PDB entry 1WHT | X-ray diffraction, 2.00 A resolution | chains A and B

== Chain A ==
Name: Serine carboxypeptidase II
Source organism: Triticum aestivum
Notes: EC 3.4.16.1
UniProtKB: P08819 (CBP2_WHEAT); the construct lacks a stretch of the UniProt sequence and is renumbered around it, so the offset changes along the chain: -5 to 11 = UniProt 5-21; 14-23 = UniProt 22-31; 24-58 = UniProt 33-67; 59-76 = UniProt 69-86; 3 more segments
Amino-acid sequence (256 residues; row label = number of the first residue in the row; note: 4 numbers in that range are skipped by the numbering (no residue carries them; nothing is unmodelled there); a row labelled like 112A-112C holds insertion residues (112A, then the next letters in order); numbers below 1 keep their minus sign (Gly-5 is residue -5)):
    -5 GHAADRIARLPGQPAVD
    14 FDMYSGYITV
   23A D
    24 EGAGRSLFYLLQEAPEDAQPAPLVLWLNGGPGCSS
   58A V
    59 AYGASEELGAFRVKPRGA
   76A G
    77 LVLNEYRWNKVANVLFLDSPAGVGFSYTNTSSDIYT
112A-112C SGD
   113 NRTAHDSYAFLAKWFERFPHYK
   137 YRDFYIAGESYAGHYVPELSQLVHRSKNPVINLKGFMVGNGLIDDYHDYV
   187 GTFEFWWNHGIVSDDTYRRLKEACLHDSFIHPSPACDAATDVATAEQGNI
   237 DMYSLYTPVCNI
Disulfides: Cys210-Cys222
Covalent attachments: glycan linked to Asn105; N-acetylglucosamine (NAG) linked to Asn113
Residues lining bound ligands: L-benzylsuccinic acid (BZS): Asn51, Gly52, Gly53, Cys56, Tyr60, Glu145, Ser146, Tyr147, Tyr239
Swiss-Prot annotation at these positions:
  - active site: Ser146
  - binding site (substrate): Asn51 to Gly53, Glu145 to Tyr147
  - glycosylation (N-linked (GlcNAc...) asparagine): Asn105, Asn113, Asn247

== Chain B ==
Name: Serine carboxypeptidase II
Source organism: Triticum aestivum
Notes: EC 3.4.16.1
UniProtKB: P08819 (CBP2_WHEAT); the construct lacks a stretch of the UniProt sequence and is renumbered around it, so the offset changes along the chain: 264-268 = UniProt 266-270; 271-303 = UniProt 271-303; 304-308 = UniProt 306-310; 309-324 = UniProt 314-329; 3 more segments
Amino-acid sequence (153 residues; row label = number of the first residue in the row; note: 13 numbers in that range are skipped by the numbering (no residue carries them; nothing is unmodelled there); a row labelled like 303A-303B holds insertion residues (303A, then the next letters in order)):
   264 SYDPC
   271 TERYSTAYYNRRDVQMALHANVTGAMNYTWATC
303A-303B SD
   304 TINTH
308A-308C WHD
   309 APRSMLPIYRELIAAG
   328 LRIWVFSGDTDAVVPLTATRYSIGAL
   362 GLPTTTSWYPWYDD
  375A Q
   376 EVGGWSQVYKGLTLVSVRGAGHEVPLHRPRQALVLFQYFLQGKPMPGQ
Covalent attachments: N-acetylglucosamine (NAG) linked to Asn291
Residues lining bound ligands: L-benzylsuccinic acid (BZS): Glu272, His397, Glu398

== How chain A and chain B interact ==
Inter-chain disulfides: Cys56(A)-Cys303(B), Cys246(A)-Cys268(B)
Pairs across the interface - 206 pairs, chain A then chain B:
  Ala-2(A) - His289(B)
  Asp-1(A) - His289(B)  hydrogen bond (backbone-side chain)
  Arg0(A) - His289(B)  hydrogen bond (backbone-side chain)
  Ile1(A) - Ala287(B)
  Arg3(A) - Ala287(B)
  Leu4(A) - Tyr278(B)
  Leu4(A) - Ala287(B)  hydrophobic
  Leu4(A) - Leu288(B)  hydrophobic
  Pro5(A) - Tyr278(B)  hydrogen bond (backbone-side chain)
  Pro5(A) - Arg281(B)
  Pro5(A) - Asp283(B)
  Pro5(A) - Val284(B)  hydrophobic
  Pro5(A) - Ala287(B)
  Ser18(A) - Leu288(B)  hydrogen bond (side chain-backbone)
  Ser18(A) - His289(B)  hydrogen bond (backbone-side chain)
  Tyr20(A) - His289(B)
  Tyr20(A) - Ala290(B)
  Tyr20(A) - Asn291(B)  hydrogen bond (side chain-backbone)
  Tyr20(A) - Met296(B)
  Phe31(A) - Leu288(B)
  Phe31(A) - Ala290(B)  hydrophobic
  Gly53(A) - Asn306(B)
  Pro54(A) - Asn306(B)  hydrogen bond (backbone-side chain)
  Pro54(A) - Trp308A(B)  hydrophobic
  Gly55(A) - Cys303(B)
  Gly55(A) - Ser303A(B)  hydrogen bond (backbone-backbone)
  Gly55(A) - Ile305(B)
  Cys56(A) - Thr302(B)
  Cys56(A) - Cys303(B)  disulfide
  Ser57(A) - Thr302(B)  hydrogen bond (backbone-backbone)
  Ala59(A) - Trp300(B)  hydrophobic
  Ala59(A) - Thr302(B)
  Tyr60(A) - Glu272(B)  hydrogen bond
  Tyr60(A) - Thr302(B)
  Tyr60(A) - Cys303(B)  hydrophobic
  Tyr60(A) - Glu398(B)
  Ser63(A) - Tyr279(B)  hydrogen bond
  Glu64(A) - Thr271(B)  hydrogen bond
  Glu64(A) - Glu272(B)  hydrogen bond (side chain-backbone)
  Glu64(A) - Glu398(B)
  Glu64(A) - Leu401(B)
  Glu65(A) - Glu398(B)
  Glu65(A) - Pro400(B)
  Leu66(A) - Pro400(B)
  Arg70(A) - Pro400(B)  hydrogen bond (side chain-backbone)
  Arg70(A) - Leu401(B)
  Val71(A) - Tyr274(B)
  Val71(A) - Tyr278(B)  hydrophobic
  Lys72(A) - Tyr274(B)
  Pro73(A) - Tyr274(B)  hydrophobic
  Arg74(A) - Tyr274(B)
  Arg74(A) - Ala277(B)
  Gly75(A) - Tyr274(B)
  Gly75(A) - Ala277(B)
  Gly75(A) - Tyr278(B)
  Gly75(A) - Arg281(B)  hydrogen bond (backbone-side chain)
  Ala76(A) - Arg281(B)  hydrogen bond (backbone-side chain)
  Leu77(A) - Tyr278(B)
  Tyr82(A) - Pro404(B)
  Tyr82(A) - Arg405(B)
  Tyr82(A) - Leu408(B)
  Trp84(A) - Pro400(B)  hydrophobic
  Trp84(A) - Ala407(B)
  Trp84(A) - Leu408(B)
  Trp84(A) - Phe411(B)  hydrophobic
  Val87(A) - Phe411(B)  hydrophobic
  Val87(A) - Gln412(B)
  Val87(A) - Leu415(B)  hydrophobic
  Ala88(A) - Phe411(B)  hydrophobic
  Ala97(A) - Ile305(B)
  Gly98(A) - Ser303A(B)
  Gly98(A) - Ile305(B)
  Val99(A) - Ile305(B)  hydrophobic
  Gly100(A) - Met296(B)
  Gly100(A) - Trp300(B)
  Phe101(A) - Tyr279(B)
  Phe101(A) - Gln285(B)
  Phe101(A) - Leu288(B)  hydrophobic
  Phe101(A) - Ala290(B)  hydrophobic
  Phe101(A) - Met296(B)
  Phe101(A) - Trp300(B)
  Ser102(A) - Met296(B)
  Ser102(A) - Tyr298(B)
  Ile110(A) - Thr304(B)
  Ile110(A) - Ile305(B)
  Tyr111(A) - Thr304(B)
  Tyr111(A) - His308(B)
  Tyr111(A) - His308B(B)  hydrogen bond (backbone-side chain)
  Thr112(A) - His308B(B)
  Ser112A(A) - His308(B)
  Ser112A(A) - Trp308A(B)
  Ser112A(A) - His308B(B)  hydrogen bond (backbone-backbone)
  Gly112B(A) - Trp308A(B)
  Gly112B(A) - Asp308C(B)
  Asp112C(A) - Trp308A(B)  hydrogen bond
  Asp112C(A) - Asp308C(B)  hydrogen bond (backbone-backbone)
  Asp112C(A) - Ala309(B)
  Asp112C(A) - Pro310(B)
  Asn113(A) - Asp308C(B)  hydrogen bond (backbone-side chain)
  Thr115(A) - Trp308A(B)
  Tyr141(A) - Arg329(B)  hydrogen bond
  Tyr141(A) - Phe414(B)  hydrophobic
  Tyr141(A) - Leu415(B)
  Glu145(A) - His397(B)
  Glu145(A) - Glu398(B)
  Ser146(A) - Val341(B)
  Ser146(A) - His397(B)  hydrogen bond
  Tyr147(A) - Trp308A(B)
  Tyr147(A) - Ala309(B)
  Gly149(A) - Met313(B)
  His150(A) - Pro310(B)
  His150(A) - Met313(B)
  Tyr151(A) - Trp308A(B)
  Pro153(A) - Ile316(B)
  Glu154(A) - Pro310(B)
  Glu154(A) - Met313(B)
  Ser156(A) - Leu320(B)
  Gln157(A) - Ile316(B)
  Gln157(A) - Glu319(B)  hydrogen bond
  His160(A) - Leu320(B)
  His160(A) - Ala323(B)
  Arg161(A) - Glu319(B)  salt bridge
  Leu169(A) - Leu328(B)  hydrophobic
  Lys170(A) - Leu328(B)
  Lys170(A) - Arg329(B)  hydrogen bond (backbone-backbone)
  Gly171(A) - Arg329(B)
  Phe172(A) - Tyr317(B)  hydrophobic
  Phe172(A) - Leu320(B)  hydrophobic
  Phe172(A) - Arg329(B)  hydrogen bond (backbone-backbone)
  Phe172(A) - Ile330(B)
  Phe172(A) - Trp331(B)  hydrogen bond (backbone-backbone)
  Phe172(A) - Phe414(B)
  Met173(A) - Trp331(B)
  Met173(A) - Phe333(B)  hydrophobic
  Met173(A) - Phe414(B)  hydrophobic
  Val174(A) - Tyr317(B)
  Val174(A) - Trp331(B)  hydrogen bond (backbone-backbone)
  Val174(A) - Val332(B)
  Val174(A) - Phe333(B)  hydrogen bond (backbone-backbone)
  Gly175(A) - Phe333(B)
  Asn176(A) - Phe333(B)  hydrogen bond (backbone-backbone)
  Asn176(A) - Ser334(B)
  Asn176(A) - Gly335(B)  hydrogen bond (side chain-backbone)
  Asn176(A) - Asp338(B)  hydrogen bond
  Asn176(A) - Val341(B)  hydrogen bond (side chain-backbone)
  Asn176(A) - His397(B)
  Asn176(A) - Val399(B)
  Gly177(A) - Val341(B)
  Leu178(A) - Val341(B)  hydrophobic
  Ile179(A) - Ser312(B)
  Ile179(A) - Met313(B)  hydrogen bond (backbone-backbone)
  Ile179(A) - Leu314(B)  hydrophobic
  Ile179(A) - Ser349(B)
  Ile179(A) - Ile350(B)  hydrophobic
  Asp180(A) - Arg311(B)
  Asp180(A) - Ser312(B)  hydrogen bond
  Asp180(A) - Leu314(B)
  Asp180(A) - Ser349(B)
  Asp181(A) - Arg311(B)  hydrogen bond (backbone-backbone)
  His183(A) - Tyr348(B)
  His183(A) - Ser349(B)
  His183(A) - Ala352(B)
  Asp184(A) - Ala345(B)
  Asp184(A) - Ser349(B)  hydrogen bond
  Val186(A) - Tyr348(B)  hydrophobic
  Gly187(A) - Thr344(B)
  Gly187(A) - Ala345(B)
  Gly187(A) - Tyr348(B)
  Thr188(A) - Pro342(B)
  Thr188(A) - Ala345(B)
  Glu190(A) - Tyr348(B)  hydrogen bond
  Phe191(A) - Asp336(B)
  Phe191(A) - Asp338(B)
  Phe191(A) - Pro342(B)  hydrophobic
  Phe191(A) - Thr344(B)
  Trp192(A) - Ala339(B)  hydrogen bond (side chain-backbone)
  His212(A) - Arg311(B)  hydrogen bond (backbone-side chain)
  Asp213(A) - Arg311(B)
  Ser214(A) - Arg311(B)
  Ile216(A) - Trp308A(B)
  Ile216(A) - Ala309(B)  hydrophobic
  His217(A) - Trp308A(B)  hydrogen bond (side chain-backbone)
  His217(A) - His308B(B)
  Met238(A) - Asp338(B)
  Met238(A) - Ala339(B)  hydrogen bond (backbone-backbone)
  Met238(A) - Val340(B)  hydrogen bond (backbone-backbone)
  Tyr239(A) - Asp338(B)
  Tyr239(A) - Val340(B)  hydrophobic
  Tyr239(A) - Gly396(B)
  Tyr239(A) - His397(B)  hydrogen bond (backbone-backbone)
  Ser240(A) - Thr337(B)
  Ser240(A) - His402(B)
  Leu241(A) - Thr337(B)  hydrogen bond (backbone-backbone)
  Leu241(A) - Ala339(B)  hydrophobic
  Tyr242(A) - Thr337(B)
  Thr243(A) - Tyr265(B)
  Thr243(A) - His402(B)
  Pro244(A) - Tyr265(B)
  Pro244(A) - Pro267(B)
  Val245(A) - Pro267(B)
  Cys246(A) - Pro267(B)
  Cys246(A) - Cys268(B)  disulfide
  Cys246(A) - Arg273(B)  hydrogen bond
  Asn247(A) - Cys268(B)
  Ile248(A) - Cys268(B)  hydrophobic
  Ile248(A) - Arg273(B)
Also at the interface, not in a pair above, chain A (110 interface residues in all): Gly19, Pro45, Val47, Val58A, Gly76A, Arg83, Lys86, Pro96, Tyr103, His195, Ile197, Phe215, Asp237
Also at the interface, not in a pair above, chain B (85 interface residues in all): Ser275, Val292, Ala301, Leu343, Thr346, Leu410

== In short ==
110 residues of chain A face 85 of chain B across their interface, with 2 disulfide bonds, 46 hydrogen bonds
and 1 salt bridge. Polar contacts include Arg161(A)-Glu319(B), Asp-1(A)-His289(B) and Arg0(A)-His289(B).
L-benzylsuccinic acid is bound between chain A and chain B.
Chain A is Serine carboxypeptidase II and chain B is Serine carboxypeptidase II, both from Triticum aestivum;
the structure, Structure of the complex of L-benzylsuccinate with wheat serine carboxypeptidase II at 2.0
angstroms resolution, was determined by X-ray diffraction (same publication as 1WHS).
